2HNT - chains L and F of the 4 polymer chains in the assembly; structure by X-ray diffraction, 2.50 A resolution.

== Chain L ==
Protein: Gamma-thrombin
From: Homo sapiens
UniProt: P00734 (THRB_HUMAN); residues 1-14 here correspond to UniProt positions 336-349 (UniProt number = residue number + 335)
Sequence (36 residues; each row starts with the number of its first residue; a row labelled like 14A-14N holds insertion residues (14A, then the next letters in order)):
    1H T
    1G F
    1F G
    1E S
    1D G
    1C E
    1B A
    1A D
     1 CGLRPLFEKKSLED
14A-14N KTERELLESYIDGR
Not modelled in the structure: 1H, 1G, 1F, 1E, 1D, 1C, 14M-14N
Swiss-Prot annotation at these positions:
  - site: Arg14N (Cleavage)

== Chain F ==
Protein: Gamma-thrombin
From: Homo sapiens
UniProt: P00734 (THRB_HUMAN); the construct lacks a stretch of the UniProt sequence and is renumbered around it, so the offset changes along the chain: 150-184 = UniProt 518-552; 187-204 = UniProt 560-577; 205-217 = UniProt 580-592; 219-221 = UniProt 593-595; 1 more segments
Sequence (105 residues; row label = number of the first residue in the row; note: 1 number in that range is skipped by the numbering (no residue carries it; nothing is unmodelled there); a row labelled like 186A-186D holds insertion residues (186A, then the next letters in order)):
   150 GQPSVLQVVNLPIVERPVCKDSTRIRITDNMFCAG
  184A Y
   185 KP
186A-186D DEGK
   187 RGDACEGDSGGPFVMKSP
204A-204B FN
   205 NRWYQMGIVSWGE
   219 GCD
  221A R
   222 DGKYGFYTHVFRLKKWIQKVIDQFGE
Not modelled in the structure: 150-151, 245-247
Disulfides: Cys168-Cys182, Cys191-Cys220
Swiss-Prot annotation at these positions:
  - region: Ala183 to Val200 (High affinity receptor-binding region which is also known as the TP508 peptide)
  - active site: Ser195 (Charge relay system)

== Interface between chain L and chain F ==
Pairs across the interface (24):
  Cys1(L) - Arg206(F)  hydrogen bond (backbone-side chain)
  Asp1A(L) - Arg206(F)
  Ala1B(L) - Arg206(F)  hydrogen bond (backbone-side chain)
  Gly2(L) - Arg206(F)
  Gly2(L) - Trp207(F)  hydrogen bond (backbone-backbone)
  Leu3(L) - Arg206(F)
  Arg4(L) - Trp207(F)
  Glu8(L) - Lys202(F)  salt bridge
  Glu8(L) - Asn205(F)
  Glu8(L) - Trp207(F)  hydrogen bond
  Thr14B(L) - Asn159(F)
  Glu14C(L) - Lys202(F)  salt bridge
  Glu14C(L) - Trp207(F)
  Glu14E(L) - Asn159(F)
  Glu14E(L) - Tyr184A(F)
  Glu14E(L) - Lys186D(F)  salt bridge
  Leu14F(L) - Asn159(F)
  Leu14F(L) - Trp207(F)  hydrophobic
  Leu14G(L) - Lys202(F)
  Leu14G(L) - Pro204(F)  hydrophobic
  Tyr14J(L) - Met201(F)
  Tyr14J(L) - Lys202(F)
  Asp14L(L) - Pro204(F)
  Asp14L(L) - Phe204A(F)
Interface residues without a listed pair, chain F (11 interface residues in all): Val200

== Overview ==
14 residues of chain L face 11 of chain F across their interface; the contacts include 4 hydrogen bonds and 3
salt bridges. Among the polar pairs are Glu8(L)-Lys202(F), Glu14E(L)-Lys186D(F) and Glu14C(L)-Lys202(F).
Curated annotation (UniProt) lists active-site residue Ser195(F) on chain F.
Chain L is Gamma-thrombin and chain F is Gamma-thrombin, both from Homo sapiens; the structure,
Crystallographic structure of human gamma-thrombin, was determined by X-ray diffraction.
